Entry 2R19 (X-ray diffraction, 2.16 A resolution); this record covers chains A and B.

[Chain A (and B)]
Molecule: Protein yhbN
From: Escherichia coli
Notes: fragment: Periplasmic processed form: Residues 27-185; chain B of this document is another copy of the same molecule, construct and numbering; everything in this record applies to it too
Reference sequence: P0ADV1 (YHBN_ECOLI); numbering as in UniProt (aligned over 27-185)
Chain sequence (159 residues; each row starts with the number of its first residue):
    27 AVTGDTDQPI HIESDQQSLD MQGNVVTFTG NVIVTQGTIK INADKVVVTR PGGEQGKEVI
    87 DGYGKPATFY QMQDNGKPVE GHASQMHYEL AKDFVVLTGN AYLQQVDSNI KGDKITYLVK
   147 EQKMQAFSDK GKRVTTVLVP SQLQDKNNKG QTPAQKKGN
Not modelled in the structure: 27, 79-80, 165-185 (chain B: 79-82, 172-185)

[Interface between chain A and chain B]
Contacting residue pairs (50; chain A residue first):
  D33(A) - P166(B)
  D33(A) - Q168(B)
  Q34(A) - P166(B)
  P35(A) - L164(B)
  P35(A) - P166(B)
  I36(A) - T162(B)
  I36(A) - V163(B)
  I36(A) - L164(B)  hydrogen bond (backbone-backbone)
  H37(A) - T161(B)
  H37(A) - T162(B)
  I38(A) - V160(B)
  I38(A) - T161(B)
  I38(A) - T162(B)  hydrogen bond (backbone-backbone)
  E39(A) - R159(B)  salt bridge
  E39(A) - V160(B)
  S40(A) - R159(B)
  S40(A) - V160(B)  hydrogen bond (backbone-backbone)
  D41(A) - F153(B)
  D41(A) - S154(B)  hydrogen bond (backbone-side chain)
  D41(A) - R159(B)  salt bridge
  D41(A) - V160(B)
  Q42(A) - A152(B)
  Q42(A) - F153(B)
  Q43(A) - I136(B)
  Q43(A) - M150(B)
  Q43(A) - Q151(B)
  Q43(A) - A152(B)  hydrogen bond (backbone-backbone)
  Q43(A) - V160(B)
  Q43(A) - T162(B)  hydrogen bond
  S44(A) - M150(B)
  S44(A) - Q151(B)
  L45(A) - S134(B)
  L45(A) - K149(B)
  L45(A) - M150(B)  hydrogen bond (backbone-backbone)
  M47(A) - Q131(B)
  M47(A) - Y143(B)  hydrophobic
  M47(A) - Q148(B)  hydrogen bond (backbone-backbone)
  M47(A) - K149(B)
  M47(A) - M150(B)  hydrophobic
  Q48(A) - Q148(B)
  F54(A) - T162(B)
  G56(A) - R159(B)  hydrogen bond (backbone-side chain)
  N57(A) - R159(B)  hydrogen bond (backbone-side chain)
  V74(A) - L164(B)  hydrophobic
  R76(A) - D133(B)  hydrogen bond (side chain-backbone)
  R76(A) - L164(B)
  R76(A) - V165(B)  hydrogen bond (side chain-backbone)
  Q81(A) - P166(B)
  Q81(A) - S167(B)  hydrogen bond (side chain-backbone)
  Q81(A) - Q168(B)
Interface residues without a listed pair, chain A (25 interface residues in all): D46, N50, V52, V58
Interface residues without a listed pair, chain B (24 interface residues in all): K158, L169

[Summary]
The interface between chain A and chain B involves 25 residues on one side and 24 on the other, with 13
hydrogen bonds and 2 salt bridges. Among the polar pairs are E39(A)-R159(B), D41(A)-R159(B) and
D41(A)-S154(B).
Both chains are Protein yhbN (Escherichia coli). Entry 2R19 (Crystal structure of the periplasmic
lipopolysaccharide transport protein LptA (YhbN), orthorhombic form) was determined by X-ray diffraction
together with 2R1A from the same study.
